Entry 3WVU (X-ray diffraction, 1.92 A resolution); this record covers chain A.

Chain A:
Molecule: Ferritin light chain
Source organism: Equus caballus
UniProtKB: P02791 (FRIL_HORSE); residues 1-174 here correspond to UniProt positions 2-175 (UniProt number = residue number + 1)
Chain sequence (174 residues; each row starts with the number of its first residue):
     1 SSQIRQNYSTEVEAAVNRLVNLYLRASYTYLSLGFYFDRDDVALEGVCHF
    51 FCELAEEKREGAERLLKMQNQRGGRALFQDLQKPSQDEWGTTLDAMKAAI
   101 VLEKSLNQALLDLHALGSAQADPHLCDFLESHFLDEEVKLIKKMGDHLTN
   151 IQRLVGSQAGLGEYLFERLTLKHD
Disordered / not traced: 174
Construct notes: engineered mutation C52 (Arg53 in P02791)
Ion coordination: ruthenium ion site 1: E45, C48; ruthenium ion site 2: C48, C52; Cd2+ site 1 near D80 (its only coordinating residue here); Cd2+ site 2 near E130 (its only coordinating residue here)
Swiss-Prot annotation at these positions:
  - region: E53 to E60 (Catalytic site for iron oxidation)
  - binding site (Fe cation): E53, E56, E57, E60, E63
  - modified residue: S1 (N-acetylserine)

Summary:
E45 and C48 coordinate ruthenium ion site 1. C48 and C52 form the ruthenium ion site 2. Curated annotation
(UniProt) lists 5 Fe cation-binding residues.
Chain A is Ferritin light chain (Equus caballus); the structure, Crystal Structure of RuCO/apo-R52CFr, was
determined by X-ray diffraction together with 3WVV and 3WVW from the same study.
